5JER - chains B and A; structure by X-ray diffraction, 2.91 A resolution.

Chain B:
Name: Rotavirus NSP1 peptide
From: Rotavirus A
Sequence (19 residues; each row starts with the number of its first residue):
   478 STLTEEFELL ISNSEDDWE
Unresolved in the structure: 478-481, 492-496
Reported in the primary citation:
  - mutagenesis - S489D: increased binding to Interferon regulatory factor 3 (chain A)

Chain A:
Name: Interferon regulatory factor 3
From: Homo sapiens
Reference sequence: Q14653 (IRF3_HUMAN); residue numbers follow UniProt; this construct covers 189-427
Sequence (242 residues; row label = number of the first residue in the row):
   186 SEFENPLKRL LVPGEEWEFE VTAFYRGRQV FQQTISCPEG LRLVGSEVGD RTLPGWPVTL
   246 PDPGMSLTDR GVMSYVRHVL SCLGGGLALW RAGQWLWAQR LGHCHTYWAV SEELLPNSGH
   306 GPDGEVPKDK EGGVFDLGPF IVDLITFTEG SGRSPRYALW FCVGESWPQD QPWTKRLVMV
   366 KVVPTCLRAL VEMARVGGAS SLENTVDLHI SNSHPLSLTS DQYKAYLQDL VEGMDFQGPG
   426 ES
Unresolved in the structure: 186-188, 423-427
Construct notes: expression tag (186-188)
UniProt features mapped onto this chain:
  - modified residue: Thr237 (Phosphothreonine), Thr244 (Phosphothreonine), Thr253 (Phosphothreonine), Lys366 (N6-acetyllysine), Ser385 (Phosphoserine), Ser386 (Diphosphoserine), Ser396 (Phosphoserine), Ser398 (Phosphoserine), Thr404 (Phosphothreonine), Ser427 (Phosphoserine)
  - cross-link (Glycyl lysine isopeptide (Lys-Gly)): Lys193 (interchain with G-Cter in ISG15), Lys360 (interchain with G-Cter in ISG15), Lys366 (interchain with G-Cter in ISG15)
  - natural variant: Arg227 (R227Q: No effect on IFNB induction upon Sendai virus infection), Arg285 (R285Q: In IIAE7), Leu401 (L401V: No effect on IFNB induction upon Sendai virus infection)
  - mutagenesis: Lys193 (K193R: Highly diminished ISGylation; when associated with R-360 and R-366), Arg285 (R285S: Abolished interaction with STING1, MAVS or TICAM1), His288 (H288S: Decreased interaction with TICAM1), His290 (H290S: Decreased interaction with TICAM1), Lys313 (K313S: Abolished interaction with STING1, MAVS or TICAM1), Lys360 (K360R: Highly diminished ISGylation; when associated with R-193 and R-366), Lys366 (K366R: Highly diminished ISGylation; when associated with R-193 and R-360), Ser385 to Ser386 (Complete loss of viral infection induced phosphorylation), Ser385 (S385A/D/E: Complete loss of viral infection induced phosphorylation), Ser386 (S386A: Complete loss of viral infection induced phosphorylation. Abolished pyrophosphorylation; S386E: Phosphomimetic mutant; interacts with CREBBP; when associated with E-396), Thr390 (T390A: Does not affect pyrophosphorylation), Ser396 to Ser405 (Complete loss of viral infection induced phosphorylation; Acts as a constitutively activated IRF3), 3 further mutagenesis entries in UniProt
Reported in the primary citation:
  - post-translational modification sites: Thr253, Ser386, Ser396 (citing earlier work)
  - disease-associated variants - R285Q: decreased signaling (citing earlier work)
  - mutagenesis - R285D: abolished signaling in response to Newcastle disease virus (citing earlier work)

How chain B and chain A interact:
Pairs across the interface - 23 pairs, chain B then chain A:
  Glu482(B) - Arg211(A)  salt bridge
  Glu482(B) - Lys360(A)  salt bridge
  Phe484(B) - Arg211(A)
  Phe484(B) - Val257(A)  hydrophobic
  Phe484(B) - Tyr260(A)  hydrophobic
  Phe484(B) - Glu350(A)
  Phe484(B) - Lys360(A)
  Phe484(B) - Leu362(A)  hydrophobic
  Glu485(B) - Glu350(A)
  Leu486(B) - Tyr260(A)  hydrophobic
  Leu486(B) - His263(A)
  Leu486(B) - Val264(A)  hydrophobic
  Leu486(B) - Gly349(A)
  Leu486(B) - Leu362(A)  hydrophobic
  Leu487(B) - His288(A)
  Leu487(B) - His290(A)  hydrogen bond (backbone-backbone)
  Leu487(B) - Tyr292(A)
  Leu487(B) - Gly349(A)  hydrogen bond (backbone-backbone)
  Leu487(B) - Ser351(A)
  Ile488(B) - Cys267(A)  hydrophobic
  Ile488(B) - His288(A)
  Ser489(B) - His288(A)  hydrogen bond (backbone-backbone)
  Ser489(B) - His290(A)  hydrogen bond
Other interface residues (no listed pair), chain A (15 interface residues in all): Cys289
Interface features reported in the paper:
  - pairs named by the authors: Glu482(B)-Arg211(A) (salt bridge)
  - hot spots on chain B (mutagenesis) - F484A, L486A, I488A: abolished binding to Interferon regulatory factor 3 (chain A)

Summary:
7 residues of chain B and 15 residues of chain A are in contact, with 4 hydrogen bonds and 2 salt bridges.
Polar pairs include Glu482(B)-Arg211(A), Glu482(B)-Lys360(A) and Ser489(B)-His290(A). The authors report a
salt bridge between Glu482(B) and Arg211(A). From the paper: F484A, L486A and I488A of chain B abolish binding
to Interferon regulatory factor 3 (chain A); modification sites Thr253(A), Ser386(A) and Ser396(A); 6
substitutions were tested in all.
Here chain B is Rotavirus NSP1 peptide (Rotavirus A) and chain A is Interferon regulatory factor 3 (Homo
sapiens). Entry 5JER (Structure of Rotavirus NSP1 bound to IRF-3) was determined by X-ray diffraction together
with 5JEJ, 5JEK, 5JEL, 5JEM and 5JEO from the same study.
